Entry 2H6U (X-ray diffraction, 1.70 A resolution); this record covers chains A and B of the 4 polymer chains in the assembly.

== Chain A (and B) ==
Molecule: 5-hydroxyisourate hydrolase (formerly known as trp, transthyretin related protein)
Organism: Danio rerio
Notes: EC 3.5.2.17; chain B of this document is another copy of the same molecule, construct and numbering; everything in this record applies to it too
UniProt: Q0P422 (Q0P422_BRARE); residues 1-119 here correspond to UniProt positions 20-138 (UniProt number = residue number + 19)
Chain sequence (119 residues; row label = number of the first residue in the row):
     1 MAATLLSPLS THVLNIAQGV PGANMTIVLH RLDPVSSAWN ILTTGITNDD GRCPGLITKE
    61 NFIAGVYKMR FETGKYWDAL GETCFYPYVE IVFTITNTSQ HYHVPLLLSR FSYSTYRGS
Not modelled in the structure: 1-5
Differences from the reference sequence: engineered mutation Ala-2 (Ser21 in Q0P422), Leu-6 (Pro25 in Q0P422)

== Chain A / chain B interface ==
Residue-residue contacts - 46 pairs, chain A then chain B:
  Trp-39(A) / Tyr-88(B)
  Phe-85(A) / Phe-93(B)
  Phe-85(A) / Thr-94(B)  hydrogen bond (backbone-backbone)
  Phe-85(A) / Tyr-102(B)  hydrophobic
  Phe-85(A) / Arg-117(B)
  Tyr-86(A) / Ile-91(B)  hydrophobic
  Tyr-86(A) / Val-92(B)
  Tyr-86(A) / Thr-115(B)
  Tyr-86(A) / Tyr-116(B)
  Tyr-86(A) / Arg-117(B)
  Pro-87(A) / Val-92(B)
  Pro-87(A) / Phe-93(B)
  Pro-87(A) / Thr-94(B)
  Tyr-88(A) / Trp-39(B)
  Tyr-88(A) / Val-92(B)
  Glu-90(A) / Tyr-113(B)
  Ile-91(A) / Tyr-86(B)  hydrophobic
  Ile-91(A) / Tyr-113(B)
  Val-92(A) / Tyr-86(B)
  Val-92(A) / Pro-87(B)
  Val-92(A) / Tyr-88(B)
  Phe-93(A) / Phe-85(B)
  Phe-93(A) / Pro-87(B)
  Thr-94(A) / Phe-85(B)  hydrogen bond (backbone-backbone)
  Thr-94(A) / Pro-87(B)
  Tyr-102(A) / Phe-85(B)  hydrophobic
  Phe-111(A) / Tyr-116(B)
  Phe-111(A) / Arg-117(B)  hydrogen bond (backbone-backbone)
  Ser-112(A) / Thr-115(B)
  Ser-112(A) / Tyr-116(B)
  Tyr-113(A) / Glu-90(B)
  Tyr-113(A) / Ile-91(B)
  Tyr-113(A) / Tyr-113(B)  hydrophobic
  Tyr-113(A) / Ser-114(B)
  Tyr-113(A) / Thr-115(B)  hydrogen bond (backbone-backbone)
  Ser-114(A) / Tyr-113(B)
  Ser-114(A) / Ser-114(B)
  Thr-115(A) / Tyr-86(B)
  Thr-115(A) / Ser-112(B)
  Thr-115(A) / Tyr-113(B)  hydrogen bond (backbone-backbone)
  Tyr-116(A) / Tyr-86(B)
  Tyr-116(A) / Phe-111(B)
  Tyr-116(A) / Ser-112(B)
  Arg-117(A) / Phe-85(B)
  Arg-117(A) / Tyr-86(B)
  Arg-117(A) / Phe-111(B)  hydrogen bond (backbone-backbone)
Other interface residues (no listed pair), chain A (21 interface residues in all): Val-66, Ile-95, Val-104
Other interface residues (no listed pair), chain B (21 interface residues in all): Val-66, Ile-95, Val-104

== Summary ==
The chain A/chain B interface involves 21 residues from each chain, with 6 hydrogen bonds. Main-chain hydrogen
bonds include Phe-85(A)/Thr-94(B), Phe-111(A)/Arg-117(B) and Tyr-113(A)/Thr-115(B).
Both chains are 5-hydroxyisourate hydrolase (formerly known as trp, transthyretin related protein) (Danio
rerio). Entry 2H6U (Crystal structure of 5-hydroxyisourate hydrolase (formerly known as TRP, transthyretin
related protein)) was determined by X-ray diffraction together with 2H1X from the same study.
